PDB entry 3BZ9 | X-ray diffraction, 2.10 A resolution | chain A

# Chain A
Molecule: Myosin-2 heavy chain, non muscle
From: Dictyostelium discoideum
Notes: fragment: Motor domain, Myosine head-like domain
UniProt: P08799 (MYS2_DICDI); numbering as in UniProt (aligned over 2-759)
Sequence (762 residues; numbered 1 to 762; the number before each row is that of its first residue):
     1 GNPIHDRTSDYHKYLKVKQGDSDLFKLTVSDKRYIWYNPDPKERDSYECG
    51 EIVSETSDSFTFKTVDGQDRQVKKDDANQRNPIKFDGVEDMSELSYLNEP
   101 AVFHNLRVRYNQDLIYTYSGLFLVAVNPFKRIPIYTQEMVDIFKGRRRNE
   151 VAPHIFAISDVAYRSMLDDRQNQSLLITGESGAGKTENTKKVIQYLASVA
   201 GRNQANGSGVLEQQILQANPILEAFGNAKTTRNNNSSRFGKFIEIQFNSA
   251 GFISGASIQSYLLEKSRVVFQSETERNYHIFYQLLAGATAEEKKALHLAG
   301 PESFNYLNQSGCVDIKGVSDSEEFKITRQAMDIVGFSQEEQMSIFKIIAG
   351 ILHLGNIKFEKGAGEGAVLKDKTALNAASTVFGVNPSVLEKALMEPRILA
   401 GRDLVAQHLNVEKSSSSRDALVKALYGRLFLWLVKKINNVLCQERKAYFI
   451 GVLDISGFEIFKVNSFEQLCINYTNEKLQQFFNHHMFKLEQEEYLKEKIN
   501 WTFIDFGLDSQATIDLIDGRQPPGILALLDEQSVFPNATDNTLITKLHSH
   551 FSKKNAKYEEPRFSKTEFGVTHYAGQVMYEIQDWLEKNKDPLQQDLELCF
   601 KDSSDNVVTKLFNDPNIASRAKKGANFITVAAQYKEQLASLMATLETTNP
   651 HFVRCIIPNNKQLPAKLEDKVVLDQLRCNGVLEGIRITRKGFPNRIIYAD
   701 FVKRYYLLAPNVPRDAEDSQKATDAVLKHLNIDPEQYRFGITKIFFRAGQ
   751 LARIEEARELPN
Not modelled in the structure: 1, 67, 203-208, 699-700, 703-735, 748-762
Construct notes: expression tag (1)
Ion coordination: Mg2+: Thr186, Ser237 (together with ADP, vanadate)
Small-molecule neighbours:
  - ADP (adenosine-5'-diphosphate): Ile115, Tyr116, Asn127, Pro128, Phe129, Lys130, Arg131, Tyr135, Glu180, Ser181, Gly182, Ala183, Gly184, Lys185, Thr186, Glu187, Asn188, Asn233, Asn235, Ser237, Asp454
  - BL7 ((3aS)-3a-hydroxy-1-phenyl-1,2,3,3a-tetrahydro-4H-pyrrolo[2,3-b]quinolin-4-one): Arg238, Phe239, Gly240, Tyr261, Leu262, Leu263, Glu264, Ile455, Ser456, Phe466, Glu467, Cys470, Ile471, Thr474, Val630, Tyr634, Gln637, Leu638, Leu641
  - vanadate (VO4): Glu180, Ser181, Gly182, Lys185, Thr186, Asn233, Asn235, Ser236, Ser237, Arg238, Ile455, Ser456, Gly457
From the paper describing this entry:
  - binding site for BL7: Gly240, Tyr261, Leu262

# Summary
Chain A binds vanadate, ADP and compound BL7. Thr186 and Ser237 form the Mg2+ site. The paper reports a
binding site for BL7 at Gly240, Tyr261 and Leu262.
Chain A is Myosin-2 heavy chain, non muscle (Dictyostelium discoideum); the structure, Crystal Structures of
(S)-(-)-Blebbistatin Analogs bound to Dictyostelium discoideum myosin II, was determined by X-ray diffraction,
deposited together with 3BZ7 and 3BZ8.
